PDB entry 4LB5 | X-ray diffraction, 2.00 A resolution | chains B and C of the 3 polymer chains in the assembly

[Chain B]
Protein: Protein kinase containing Z-DNA binding domains
Source organism: Danio rerio
Notes: EC 2.7.11.1; fragment: Zalpha domain
Reference sequence: Q5NE14 (Q5NE14_DANRE); residues 5-70 here = UniProt positions 5-70
Sequence (72 residues; row label = number of the first residue in the row; numbers below 1 keep their minus sign (Gly-1 is residue -1)):
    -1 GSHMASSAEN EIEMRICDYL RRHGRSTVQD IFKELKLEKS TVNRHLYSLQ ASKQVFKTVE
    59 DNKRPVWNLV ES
Not modelled in the structure: -1 to 6, 70
Sequence notes: expression tag (-1 to 4)
Reported in the primary citation:
  - binding site for the 13-nt DNA strand (chain C): Gln27, Phe30, Lys31, Lys37, Asn41, Arg42, Tyr45, Arg62, Trp65
  - specificity-determining residues: Tyr45
  - self-association interface (contacts with another copy of this molecule); pairs are residue here / residue on that copy: Glu36-Arg42 (salt bridge), Ser38, Thr39
  - mutagenesis - Q27A: unchanged binding to DNA
  - mutagenesis - Q27E, K31A: decreased binding to DNA

[Chain C]
Molecule: 13-nt DNA strand
Sequence (13 nucleotides; row label = number of the first residue in the row; numbering starts at 0):
     0 TCGCGCGCGC GCG

[Chain B / chain C interface]
Pairs across the interface - 12 pairs, chain B then chain C:
  Lys37(B) with DC7(C), phosphate contact; DG8(C), salt bridge to the phosphate
  Ser38(B) with DG8(C), phosphate contact
  Asn41(B) with DC7(C), hydrogen bond to the phosphate; DG8(C), hydrogen bond to the phosphate
  Arg42(B) with DG8(C), phosphate contact; DC9(C), salt bridge to the phosphate
  Tyr45(B) with DC7(C), hydrogen bond to the phosphate; DG8(C), base contact
  Arg62(B) with DG6(C), salt bridge to the phosphate
  Pro63(B) with DG6(C), phosphate contact; DC7(C), phosphate contact
Also at the interface, not in a pair above, chain B (8 interface residues in all): Gln27

[In short]
8 residues of chain B face 4 of chain C across their interface; the contacts include 3 hydrogen bonds and 3
salt bridges. Among the polar pairs are Asn41(B)-DC7(C), Asn41(B)-DG8(C) and Tyr45(B)-DC7(C). From the paper:
a binding site for the 13-nt DNA strand (chain C) at Gln27(B), Phe30(B) and Lys31(B) among others; Q27E and
K31A of chain B reduce binding to DNA.
Chain B is Protein kinase containing Z-DNA binding domains (Danio rerio) and chain C is a 13-nt DNA strand;
the structure, Crystal structure of PKZ Zalpha in complex with ds(CG)6 (hexagonal form), was determined by
X-ray diffraction (same publication as 4LB6).
